Entry 7LS6 (electron microscopy, 3.17 A resolution); this record covers chains E and O of the 15 polymer chains in the assembly.

# Chain E
Name: Proteasome subunit alpha type-5
Organism: Saccharomyces cerevisiae (strain ATCC 204508 / S288c)
Notes: EC 3.4.25.1
UniProtKB: P32379 (PSA5_YEAST); residue numbers follow UniProt; this construct covers 1-260
Chain sequence (260 residues; each row starts with the number of its first residue):
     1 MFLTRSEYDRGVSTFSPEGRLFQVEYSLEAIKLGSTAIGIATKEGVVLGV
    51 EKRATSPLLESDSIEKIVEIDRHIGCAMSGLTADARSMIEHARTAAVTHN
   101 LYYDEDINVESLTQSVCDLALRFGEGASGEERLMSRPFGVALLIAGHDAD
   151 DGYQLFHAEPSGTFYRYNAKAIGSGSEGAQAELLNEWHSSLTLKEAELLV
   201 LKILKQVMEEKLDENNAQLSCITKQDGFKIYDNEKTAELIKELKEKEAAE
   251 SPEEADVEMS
Disordered / not traced: 250-260

# Chain O
Name: Proteasome chaperone 1
Organism: Saccharomyces cerevisiae (strain ATCC 204508 / S288c)
UniProtKB: Q05778 (POC1_YEAST); residues 1-276 here = UniProt positions 1-276
Chain sequence (276 residues; row label = number of the first residue in the row):
     1 MLFKQWNDLPEPKHLLDLPEISKNLQSLEVCPVPKVEFPQDLDVPQYSTA
    51 VITTKIMNPLFPKNLLQLTSIGEIKTTLTVKSPSLPQSSGKHSWNYDENF
   101 PNEVDPDQKNDTADETVYGFSFPIYSFGKTLLFSMEENFISISPIFGNMI
   151 SRSIISQLAQFSPDIIVIGTSDKIASMKVMTENECTLQPPEFITGFIGSV
   201 LTQLIVGPSKGLKFKCLVAPSEGPNGFEKLSLSDMGSLVDLCGQWLGFEP
   251 SRYSEECYRLWRCDSAAIGAQSGLYI
Disordered / not traced: 81-116

# Interface between chain E and chain O
Residue-residue contacts - 44 pairs, chain E then chain O:
  Met-1(E) / Pro-189(O)
  Leu-3(E) / Leu-16(O)  hydrophobic
  Thr-4(E) / Lys-13(O)
  Thr-4(E) / Leu-16(O)
  Arg-5(E) / Pro-12(O)  hydrogen bond (side chain-backbone)
  Arg-5(E) / Lys-13(O)  hydrogen bond (backbone-backbone)
  Arg-5(E) / Leu-15(O)
  Arg-5(E) / Leu-16(O)
  Arg-5(E) / Asp-17(O)
  Glu-7(E) / Lys-13(O)
  Tyr-8(E) / Asp-172(O)
  Tyr-8(E) / Glu-222(O)  hydrogen bond
  Tyr-8(E) / Gly-223(O)  hydrogen bond (side chain-backbone)
  Asp-9(E) / Pro-224(O)
  Arg-10(E) / Asp-17(O)  salt bridge
  Pro-17(E) / Glu-222(O)
  Glu-18(E) / Glu-222(O)
  Gly-19(E) / Tyr-275(O)  hydrogen bond (backbone-side chain)
  Arg-20(E) / Glu-222(O)
  Arg-20(E) / Lys-229(O)
  Arg-20(E) / Ser-231(O)
  Arg-20(E) / Gln-271(O)
  Arg-20(E) / Tyr-275(O)
  Leu-21(E) / Leu-274(O)
  Leu-21(E) / Tyr-275(O)
  Phe-22(E) / Glu-222(O)
  Phe-22(E) / Gly-223(O)
  Val-24(E) / Leu-274(O)  hydrophobic
  Glu-25(E) / Lys-229(O)
  Glu-25(E) / Gly-269(O)
  Glu-25(E) / Ala-270(O)  hydrogen bond (side chain-backbone)
  Glu-25(E) / Gln-271(O)
  Glu-25(E) / Leu-274(O)
  Tyr-26(E) / Pro-224(O)
  Leu-28(E) / Ala-270(O)  hydrophobic
  Lys-32(E) / Asp-264(O)  salt bridge
  Glu-159(E) / Gly-273(O)
  Thr-163(E) / Gly-273(O)  hydrogen bond (side chain-backbone)
  Tyr-165(E) / Ser-272(O)  hydrogen bond (side chain-backbone)
  Tyr-165(E) / Gly-273(O)
  Ser-176(E) / Asp-264(O)  hydrogen bond
  Glu-177(E) / Asp-264(O)
  Glu-177(E) / Ser-265(O)  hydrogen bond (side chain-backbone)
  Gln-180(E) / Cys-263(O)
Also at the interface, not in a pair above, chain E (32 interface residues in all): Phe-2, Ser-16, Glu-131, Arg-132, Ser-161, Lys-170, Asn-185
Also at the interface, not in a pair above, chain O (32 interface residues in all): Met-1, Pro-10, Glu-11, Pro-190, Glu-191, Phe-192, Thr-194, Pro-220, Arg-259, Ile-268

# Overview
Chain E and chain O each contribute 32 residues to their interface; the contacts include 10 hydrogen bonds and
2 salt bridges. Polar contacts include Arg-10(E)/Asp-17(O), Lys-32(E)/Asp-264(O) and Arg-5(E)/Pro-12(O).
Here chain E is Proteasome subunit alpha type-5 and chain O is Proteasome chaperone 1, both from Saccharomyces
cerevisiae (strain ATCC 204508 / S288c). Entry 7LS6 (Cryo-EM structure of Pre-15S proteasome core particle
assembly intermediate purified from Pre3-1 proteasome mutant (G34D)) was determined by electron microscopy
(same publication as 7LS5 and 7LSX).
